8G3F - chains A and C of the 5 polymer chains in the assembly; structure by electron microscopy, 3.70 A resolution.

== Chain A ==
Molecule: Bacitracin export permease protein BceB
Source organism: Bacillus subtilis subsp. subtilis str. 168
UniProt: O34741 (BCEB_BACSU); residue numbers follow UniProt; this construct covers 1-646
Chain sequence (646 residues; each row starts with the number of its first residue):
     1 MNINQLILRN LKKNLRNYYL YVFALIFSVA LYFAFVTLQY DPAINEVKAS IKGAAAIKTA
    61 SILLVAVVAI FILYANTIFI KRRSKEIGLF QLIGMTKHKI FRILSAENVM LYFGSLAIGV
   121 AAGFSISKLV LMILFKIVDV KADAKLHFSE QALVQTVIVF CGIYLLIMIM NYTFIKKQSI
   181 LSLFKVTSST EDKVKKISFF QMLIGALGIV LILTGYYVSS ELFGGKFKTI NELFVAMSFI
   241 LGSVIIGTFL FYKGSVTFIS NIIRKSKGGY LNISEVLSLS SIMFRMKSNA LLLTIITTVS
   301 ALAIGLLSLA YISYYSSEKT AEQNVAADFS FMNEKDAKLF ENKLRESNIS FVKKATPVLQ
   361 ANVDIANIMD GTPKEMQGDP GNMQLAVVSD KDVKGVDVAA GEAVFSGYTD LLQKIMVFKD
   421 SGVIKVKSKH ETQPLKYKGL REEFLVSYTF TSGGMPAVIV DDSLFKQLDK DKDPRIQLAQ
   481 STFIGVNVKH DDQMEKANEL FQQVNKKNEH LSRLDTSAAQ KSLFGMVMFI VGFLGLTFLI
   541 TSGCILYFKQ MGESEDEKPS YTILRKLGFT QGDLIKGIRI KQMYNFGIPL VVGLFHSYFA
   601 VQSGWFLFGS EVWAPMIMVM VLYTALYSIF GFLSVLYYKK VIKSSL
Disordered / not traced: 184-194
Small-molecule neighbours:
  - 6OU ([(2R)-1-[2-azanylethoxy(oxidanyl)phosphoryl]oxy-3-hexadecanoyloxy-propan-2-yl] (Z)-octadec-9-enoate), molecule 1: Leu15, Arg16, Tyr19, Leu20, Val22, Phe23, Phe27, Ala30, Ile126, Ile629, Phe630, Leu633
  - 6OU, molecule 2: Ile126, Leu129, Ile133, Lys136, Ile137, Asp139, Leu307, Tyr311, Met528, Gly532, Phe533, Gly535, Leu536, Leu622, Tyr623

== Chain C ==
Molecule: Bacitracin export ATP-binding protein BceA
Source organism: Bacillus subtilis subsp. subtilis str. 168
UniProt: O34697 (BCEA_BACSU); numbering as in UniProt (aligned over 2-253)
Chain sequence (261 residues; numbered -7 to 253; the number before each row is that of its first residue; numbers below 1 keep their minus sign (Met-7 is residue -7)):
    -7 MSGHHHHHHV ILEANKIRKS YGNKLNKQEV LKGIDIHIEK GEFVSIMGAS GSGKTTLLNV
    53 LSSIDQVSHG TIHINGNDMT AMKEKQLAEF RKQHLGFIFQ DYNLLDTLTV KENILLPLSI
   113 TKLSKKEANR KFEEVAKELG IYELRDKYPN EISGGQKQRT SAGRAFIHDP SIIFADEPTG
   173 ALDSKSASDL LNKLSQLNQK RNATIIMVTH DPVAASYCGR VIFIKDGQMY TQLNKGGQDR
   233 QTFFQDIMKT QGVLGGVQHE H
Disordered / not traced: -7 to 2, 247-253
Construct notes: expression tag (-7 to 1)
From the paper describing this entry:
  - mutagenesis - Y13A: decreased catalytic activity

== Interface between chain A and chain C ==
Contacting residue pairs (23):
  Met1(A) with Ser111(C), hydrogen bond (backbone-side chain)
  Leu6(A) with Leu100(C), hydrophobic
  Arg9(A) with Thr99(C), hydrogen bond (side chain-backbone); Leu100(C); Thr101(C); Tyr140(C)
  Asn10(A) with Thr99(C)
  Lys85(A) with Asp93(C), salt bridge; Asn95(C)
  Leu89(A) with Leu97(C), hydrophobic; Arg156(C)
  Gln91(A) with Arg83(C)
  Leu92(A) with Arg83(C), hydrogen bond (backbone-side chain); Phe91(C), hydrophobic
  Ile93(A) with Lys84(C)
  Gly94(A) with Lys84(C)
  Met95(A) with Ile112(C), hydrophobic
  Ile180(A) with Ile56(C); Gln58(C)
  Leu181(A) with Ile56(C); Arg83(C)
  Leu183(A) with Phe91(C), hydrophobic; Asn95(C)
Other interface residues (no listed pair), chain A (15 interface residues in all): Phe90
Other interface residues (no listed pair), chain C (18 interface residues in all): Glu104, Leu108, Pro109

== Overview ==
15 residues of chain A and 18 residues of chain C are in contact; the contacts include 3 hydrogen bonds and 1
salt bridge. Among the polar pairs are Lys85(A)-Asp93(C), Met1(A)-Ser111(C) and Arg9(A)-Thr99(C). Chain A
binds compound 6OU. From the paper: Y13A of chain C reduces catalytic activity.
Chain A is Bacitracin export permease protein BceB and chain C is Bacitracin export ATP-binding protein BceA,
both from Bacillus subtilis subsp. subtilis str. 168; the structure, BceAB-S nucleotide free BceS state 1, was
determined by electron microscopy, deposited together with 8G3A, 8G3B, 8G3L, 8G4C and 8G4D.
